Entry 9H9D (X-ray diffraction, 2.09 A resolution); this record covers chains A and B.

== Chain A (and B) ==
Protein: Casein kinase II subunit alpha
Source organism: Homo sapiens
Notes: chain B of this document is another copy of the same molecule, construct and numbering; everything in this record applies to it too
Reference sequence: P68400 (CSK21_HUMAN); residues 1-335 here = UniProt positions 1-335
Chain sequence (349 residues; numbered -13 to 335; the number before each row is that of its first residue; numbers below 1 keep their minus sign (Met-13 is residue -13)):
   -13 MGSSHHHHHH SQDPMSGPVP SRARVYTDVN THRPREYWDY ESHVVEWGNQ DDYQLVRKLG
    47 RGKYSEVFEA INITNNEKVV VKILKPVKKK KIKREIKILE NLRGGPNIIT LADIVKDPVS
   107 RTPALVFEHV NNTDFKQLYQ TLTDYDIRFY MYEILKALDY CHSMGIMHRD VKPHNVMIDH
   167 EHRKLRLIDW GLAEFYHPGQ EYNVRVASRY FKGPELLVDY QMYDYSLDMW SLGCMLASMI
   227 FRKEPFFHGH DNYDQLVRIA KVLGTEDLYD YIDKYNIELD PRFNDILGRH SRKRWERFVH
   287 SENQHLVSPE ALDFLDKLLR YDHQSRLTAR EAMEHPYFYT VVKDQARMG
Not modelled in the structure: -13 to 1, 330-335
Construct notes: initiating methionine (-13); expression tag (-12 to 0)
Ligand contacts: A1ITG (1,2,3,4-tetrakis(bromanyl)-5-propan-2-yl-7,8-dihydro-6H-indeno[1,2-b]indole-9,10-dione): Leu45, Gly46, Arg47, Gly48, Ser51, Val53, Val66, Lys68, Ile95, Phe113, Glu114, Val116, Met163, Ile174, Asp175
Curated features (UniProtKB/Swiss-Prot):
  - region: Gln36 to Leu41 (Interaction with beta subunit)
  - active site: Asp156 (Proton acceptor)
  - binding site (ATP): Leu45 to Val53, Lys68
  - natural variant: Arg47 (R47Q: In OCNDS), Tyr50 (Y50S: In OCNDS), Asp175 (D175G: In OCNDS), Lys198 (K198R: In OCNDS)
From the paper describing this entry:
  - binding site for A1ITG: Phe113, Glu114, Val116

== Interface between chain A and chain B ==
Residue-residue contacts - 11 pairs, chain A then chain B:
  Glu22(A) with Arg191(B), salt bridge
  Glu32(A) with Ser194(B), hydrogen bond; Arg195(B), salt bridge; Tyr196(B), hydrogen bond (backbone-side chain)
  Trp33(A) with Tyr196(B)
  Asn35(A) with Lys122(B); Glu230(B)
  Arg89(A) with His236(B), hydrogen bond
  Leu97(A) with His236(B)
  Ala98(A) with His236(B)
  Asp99(A) with His234(B), salt bridge
Also at the interface, not in a pair above, chain A (11 interface residues in all): Val30, Gly34, Glu86

== Overview ==
11 residues of chain A and 8 residues of chain B are in contact, with 3 hydrogen bonds and 3 salt bridges.
Polar contacts include Glu22(A)-Arg191(B), Glu32(A)-Arg195(B) and Asp99(A)-His234(B). Ligands of chain A:
compound A1ITG. The paper reports a binding site for A1ITG at Phe113(A), Glu114(A) and Val116(A).
Both chains are Casein kinase II subunit alpha (Homo sapiens). Entry 9H9D (Protein kinase CK2 catalytic
subunit alpha (CSNK2A1 gene product) in complex the the indenoindole-type inhibitor MC11) was determined by
X-ray diffraction together with 9H96 and 9H97 from the same study.
